PDB entry 2P4N | electron microscopy, 9.00 A resolution (very low resolution: no residue pairs are listed; an interface is given only as per-side residue counts) | chains A and B of the 3 polymer chains in the assembly

[Chain A]
Molecule: Tubulin alpha chain
From: Bos taurus
Chain sequence (451 residues; row label = number of the first residue in the row):
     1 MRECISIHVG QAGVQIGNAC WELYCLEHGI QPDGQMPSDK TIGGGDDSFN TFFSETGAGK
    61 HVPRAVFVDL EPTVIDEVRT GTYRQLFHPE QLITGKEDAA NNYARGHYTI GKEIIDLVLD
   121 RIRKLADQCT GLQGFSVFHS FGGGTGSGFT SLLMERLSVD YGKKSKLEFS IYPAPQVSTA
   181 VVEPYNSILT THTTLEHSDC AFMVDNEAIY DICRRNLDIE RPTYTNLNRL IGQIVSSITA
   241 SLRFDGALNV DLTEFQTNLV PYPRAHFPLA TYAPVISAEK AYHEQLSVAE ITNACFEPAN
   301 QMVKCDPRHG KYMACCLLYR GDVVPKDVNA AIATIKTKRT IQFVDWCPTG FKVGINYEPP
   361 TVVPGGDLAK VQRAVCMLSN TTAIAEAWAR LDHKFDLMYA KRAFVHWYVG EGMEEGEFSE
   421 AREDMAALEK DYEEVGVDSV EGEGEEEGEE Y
Disordered / not traced: 1, 35-60, 440-451

[Chain B]
Molecule: Tubulin beta chain
From: Bos taurus
Chain sequence (445 residues; each row starts with the number of its first residue; note: 10 numbers in that range are skipped by the numbering (no residue carries them; nothing is unmodelled there)):
     1 MREIVHIQAG QCGNQIGAKF WEVISDEHGI DPTGSYHGDS DLQL
    47 ERINVYYNEA AGNKYVPRAI LVDLEPGTMD SVRSGPFGQI FRPDNFVFGQ SGAGNNWAKG
   107 HYTEGAELVD SVLDVVRKES ESCDCLQGFQ LTHSLGGGTG SGMGTLLISK IREEYPDRIM
   167 NTFSVVPSPK VSDTVVEPYN ATLSVHQLVE NTDETYCIDN EALYDICFRT LKLTTPTYGD
   227 LNHLVSATMS GVTTCLRFPG QLNADLRKLA VNMVPFPRLH FFMPGFAPLT SRGSQQYRAL
   287 TVPELTQQMF DAKNMMAACD PRHGRYLTVA AVFRGRMSMK EVDEQMLNVQ NKNSSYFVEW
   347 IPNNVKTAVC DIPP
   369 RGLKMSATFI GNSTAIQELF KRISEQFTAM FRRKAFLHWY TGEGMDEMEF TEAESNMNDL
   429 VSEYQQYQDA TADEQGEFEE EGEEDEA
Disordered / not traced: 1, 438-455

[How chain A and chain B interact]
At this resolution (9 A) residue pairs are not listed: 38 residues of chain A and 39 of chain B lie at the interface.

[Summary]
38 residues of chain A and 39 residues of chain B are in contact.
Chain A is Tubulin alpha chain and chain B is Tubulin beta chain, both from Bos taurus; the structure, Human
Monomeric Kinesin (1BG2) and Bovine Tubulin (1JFF) Docked into the 9-Angstrom Cryo-EM Map of Nucleotide-Free
..., was determined by electron microscopy.
